Entry 3O0R (X-ray diffraction, 2.70 A resolution); this record covers chains B and C of the 4 polymer chains in the assembly.

Chain B:
Protein: Nitric oxide reductase subunit B
Organism: Pseudomonas aeruginosa
Notes: EC 1.7.99.7
UniProtKB: Q59647 (NORB_PSEAE); aligned to UniProt positions 1-465 over residues 1-465 (the alignment contains insertions or deletions, so no single offset holds)
Amino-acid sequence (465 residues; each row starts with the number of its first residue):
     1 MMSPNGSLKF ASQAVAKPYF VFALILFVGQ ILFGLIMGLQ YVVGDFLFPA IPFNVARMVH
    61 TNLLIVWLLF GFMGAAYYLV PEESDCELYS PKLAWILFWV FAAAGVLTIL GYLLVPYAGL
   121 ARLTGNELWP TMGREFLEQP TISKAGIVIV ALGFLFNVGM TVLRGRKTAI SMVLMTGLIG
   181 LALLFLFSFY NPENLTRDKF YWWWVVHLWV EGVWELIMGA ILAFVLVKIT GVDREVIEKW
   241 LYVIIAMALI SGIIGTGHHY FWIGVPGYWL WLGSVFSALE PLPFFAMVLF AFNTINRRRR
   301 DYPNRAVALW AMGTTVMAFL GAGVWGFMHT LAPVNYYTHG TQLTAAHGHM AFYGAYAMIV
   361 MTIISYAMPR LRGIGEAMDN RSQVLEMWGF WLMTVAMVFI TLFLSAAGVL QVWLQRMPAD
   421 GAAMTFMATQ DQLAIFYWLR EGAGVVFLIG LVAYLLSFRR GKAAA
Unresolved in the structure: 1-9, 459-465
Ion coordination: heme Fe site 1: His60, His349; Ca2+: Glu135 (together with heme) (shared with Gly71(C), Tyr73(C) of chain C); Fe ion: His207, Glu211, His258, His259 (together with oxygen atom); heme Fe site 2: His347 (together with oxygen atom)
Small-molecule neighbours:
  - heme c (HEC): Pro52, Phe53, Asn54, Met427
  - heme (HEM): Phe27, Gln30, Ile31, Gly34, Leu35, Met37, Gly38, Tyr41, Phe53, Arg57, His60, Thr61, Leu64, Glu135, Phe136, Thr344, Ala345, Gly348, His349, Phe352, Tyr353, Met397, Ile400, Arg440, Glu441, Gly444, Phe447
  - heme / oxygen atom: Glu135, Phe136, Trp202, Trp203, His207, Val210, Glu211, His258, His259, Ser277, Glu280, Pro281, Phe284, Ala322, Gly323, Gly326, Phe327, His329, Thr330, Asn335, Thr338, His339, Gly340, Thr344, His347, Gly348, Ala351, Phe352, Ala355, Tyr356
Curated features (UniProtKB/Swiss-Prot):
  - binding site (heme b): His60
  - binding site (Fe cation): His207, His258, His259
From the paper describing this entry:
  - contacts within the chain: Arg134-Asp198 (salt bridge) (from molecular simulation)
  - Ca2+ coordination: Glu135
  - Fe ion coordination: His259
  - Fe ion coordination: Glu211 (proposed by the authors, not directly observed)
  - conformationally variable residues (side-chain flip): Glu138 (from molecular simulation)

Chain C:
Protein: Nitric oxide reductase subunit C
Organism: Pseudomonas aeruginosa
Notes: EC 1.7.99.7
UniProtKB: Q59646 (NORC_PSEAE); residue numbers follow UniProt; this construct covers 1-146
Amino-acid sequence (146 residues; each row starts with the number of its first residue):
     1 MSETFTKGMA RNIYFGGSVF FILLFLALTY HTEKTLPERT NEAAMSAAVV RGKLVWEQNN
    61 CVGCHTLLGE GAYFAPELGN VVGRRGGEEG FNTFLQAWMK IQPLNVPGRR AMPQFHLSEG
   121 QVDDLAEFLK WSSKIDTNQW PPNKEG
Unresolved in the structure: 1-4
Covalent attachments: heme c (HEC) linked to Cys61, Cys64
Construct notes: conflict Lys100 (Asn in Q59646)
Ion coordination: heme c Fe: His65, Met112; Ca2+: Gly71, Tyr73 (together with heme) (shared with Glu135(B) of chain B)
Small-molecule neighbours:
  - heme c (HEC): Asn59, Asn60, His65, Phe74, Ala75, Pro76, Leu78, Val81, Arg84, Arg85, Phe94, Leu95, Trp98, Met99, Leu104, Arg109, Arg110, Ala111, Met112, Pro113, Phe115, Leu117, Leu125
  - heme (HEM): Gly71, Ala72, Tyr73, Phe74
Curated features (UniProtKB/Swiss-Prot):
  - binding site (heme c): Cys61, Cys64, His65
From the paper describing this entry:
  - contacts within the chain: Lys53-Glu57 (salt bridge) (from molecular simulation)

How chain B and chain C interact:
Residue-residue contacts - 142 pairs, chain B then chain C:
  Gln40(B) - Phe74(C)
  Tyr41(B) - Phe74(C)  hydrophobic
  Tyr41(B) - Arg110(C)  hydrogen bond (backbone-side chain)
  Gly44(B) - Gly108(C)  hydrogen bond (backbone-backbone)
  Gly44(B) - Arg109(C)
  Gly44(B) - Arg110(C)
  Gly44(B) - Ala111(C)  hydrogen bond (backbone-backbone)
  Asp45(B) - Pro107(C)
  Asp45(B) - Gly108(C)  hydrogen bond (side chain-backbone)
  Asp45(B) - Arg109(C)
  Phe48(B) - Pro103(C)  hydrophobic
  Phe48(B) - Ala111(C)  hydrophobic
  Phe48(B) - Met112(C)
  Phe48(B) - Pro113(C)  hydrophobic
  Phe53(B) - Gly63(C)
  Phe53(B) - Cys64(C)  hydrophobic
  Phe53(B) - Phe74(C)  hydrophobic
  Asn54(B) - Asn60(C)  hydrogen bond
  Asn54(B) - Gly63(C)
  Asn54(B) - Cys64(C)
  Arg57(B) - Gly63(C)
  Arg57(B) - Gly71(C)  hydrogen bond (side chain-backbone)
  Arg57(B) - Ala72(C)
  Met58(B) - Asn60(C)
  Tyr117(B) - Glu57(C)
  Tyr117(B) - Gln58(C)
  Tyr117(B) - Asn60(C)
  Ala118(B) - Gln58(C)  hydrogen bond (backbone-backbone)
  Ala118(B) - Asn59(C)
  Glu127(B) - Gln58(C)  hydrogen bond
  Met132(B) - Glu57(C)
  Gly133(B) - Glu57(C)
  Gly133(B) - Val62(C)
  Glu135(B) - Gly71(C)  hydrogen bond (side chain-backbone)
  Glu138(B) - Asn60(C)
  Thr176(B) - Tyr14(C)
  Asn191(B) - Lys53(C)  hydrogen bond
  Asn191(B) - Glu57(C)  hydrogen bond
  Pro192(B) - Lys53(C)  hydrogen bond (backbone-side chain)
  Glu193(B) - Val50(C)
  Glu193(B) - Lys53(C)
  Asn194(B) - Thr40(C)  hydrogen bond
  Asn194(B) - Glu42(C)  hydrogen bond
  Asn194(B) - Met45(C)
  Asn194(B) - Trp131(C)
  Leu195(B) - Lys53(C)
  Leu195(B) - Leu68(C)  hydrophobic
  Leu195(B) - Trp131(C)  hydrophobic
  Leu195(B) - Ser132(C)
  Leu195(B) - Ile135(C)  hydrophobic
  Thr196(B) - Leu36(C)
  Thr196(B) - Thr40(C)
  Thr196(B) - Ile135(C)
  Arg197(B) - Glu33(C)  salt bridge
  Arg197(B) - Glu42(C)  salt bridge
  Asp198(B) - Lys53(C)  salt bridge
  Lys199(B) - Leu67(C)  hydrogen bond (side chain-backbone)
  Lys199(B) - Glu70(C)  salt bridge
  Phe200(B) - Thr29(C)
  Tyr201(B) - Thr29(C)
  Tyr201(B) - Glu33(C)  hydrogen bond
  Trp203(B) - Glu70(C)  hydrogen bond
  Trp204(B) - Phe25(C)  hydrophobic
  Trp204(B) - Leu26(C)  hydrophobic
  Trp204(B) - Thr29(C)
  Leu216(B) - Tyr14(C)
  Glu235(B) - Lys7(C)  salt bridge
  Lys239(B) - Phe5(C)
  Lys239(B) - Lys7(C)
  Tyr242(B) - Arg11(C)
  Tyr242(B) - Tyr14(C)  hydrophobic
  Val243(B) - Phe5(C)  hydrophobic
  Ile245(B) - Tyr14(C)  hydrophobic
  Ala246(B) - Tyr14(C)  hydrophobic
  Leu249(B) - Tyr14(C)  hydrophobic
  Leu249(B) - Ser18(C)
  Ile250(B) - Gly17(C)
  Ile253(B) - Phe21(C)
  Ile253(B) - Phe25(C)  hydrophobic
  Ile254(B) - Phe21(C)  hydrophobic
  Ile254(B) - Leu24(C)  hydrophobic
  Thr256(B) - Phe25(C)
  Phe261(B) - Thr137(C)
  Phe261(B) - Asn138(C)  hydrogen bond (backbone-side chain)
  Trp262(B) - Thr137(C)  hydrogen bond (backbone-side chain)
  Trp262(B) - Asn138(C)
  Trp262(B) - Trp140(C)
  Ile263(B) - Leu68(C)
  Ile263(B) - Glu70(C)
  Ile263(B) - Ile135(C)
  Gly264(B) - Arg39(C)  hydrogen bond (backbone-side chain)
  Gly264(B) - Ile135(C)
  Gly264(B) - Asp136(C)
  Val265(B) - Thr32(C)
  Val265(B) - Arg39(C)  hydrogen bond (backbone-side chain)
  Val265(B) - Asn138(C)
  Pro266(B) - Thr32(C)
  Pro266(B) - Thr35(C)
  Pro266(B) - Arg39(C)
  Gly267(B) - Asn138(C)
  Tyr268(B) - Leu28(C)
  Tyr268(B) - His31(C)
  Tyr268(B) - Thr32(C)  hydrogen bond
  Trp269(B) - Phe25(C)  hydrophobic
  Trp269(B) - Leu28(C)  hydrophobic
  Trp269(B) - Thr32(C)  hydrogen bond
  Leu272(B) - Leu28(C)  hydrophobic
  Phe276(B) - Phe21(C)  hydrophobic
  Tyr336(B) - Gln139(C)  hydrogen bond (side chain-backbone)
  Tyr336(B) - Trp140(C)  hydrogen bond (backbone-side chain)
  Tyr336(B) - Pro141(C)
  Tyr336(B) - Pro142(C)
  Tyr337(B) - Pro142(C)  hydrophobic
  His339(B) - Leu68(C)  hydrogen bond (side chain-backbone)
  His339(B) - Gly69(C)  hydrogen bond (side chain-backbone)
  His339(B) - Glu70(C)
  His339(B) - Trp140(C)
  Gly340(B) - Gly69(C)
  Gly340(B) - Tyr73(C)
  Gln342(B) - Tyr73(C)
  Thr344(B) - Tyr73(C)
  Ala345(B) - Tyr73(C)  hydrophobic
  Gln415(B) - Asn143(C)  hydrogen bond (backbone-side chain)
  Gln415(B) - Gly146(C)  hydrogen bond (side chain-backbone)
  Arg416(B) - Trp140(C)
  Arg416(B) - Pro142(C)
  Arg416(B) - Asn143(C)  hydrogen bond (backbone-side chain)
  Arg416(B) - Gly146(C)  hydrogen bond (side chain-backbone)
  Pro418(B) - Asn143(C)  hydrogen bond (backbone-side chain)
  Asp420(B) - Asn143(C)
  Asp420(B) - Lys144(C)  hydrogen bond (side chain-backbone)
  Ala423(B) - Asn143(C)
  Met424(B) - Glu145(C)
  Thr425(B) - Glu145(C)
  Phe426(B) - Tyr73(C)
  Phe426(B) - Phe74(C)
  Phe426(B) - Ala75(C)
  Phe426(B) - Pro76(C)
  Met427(B) - Arg109(C)
  Met427(B) - Arg110(C)
  Gln430(B) - Arg110(C)
  Tyr437(B) - Arg110(C)
Interface residues without a listed pair, chain B (80 interface residues in all): Val43, Pro52, Ala121, Pro130, Leu208, His259, Tyr260, Leu270, Thr341
Interface residues without a listed pair, chain C (70 interface residues in all): Thr6, Ala10, Ile13, Ile22, Leu54, Thr66, Val106, Phe128
From the paper, about this interface:
  - pairs named by the authors: Asn54(B)-Asn60(C), Lys199(B)-Glu70(C), Gly340(B)-Gly69(C), Lys53(C)-Asp198(B) (salt bridge)

Overview:
80 residues of chain B and 70 residues of chain C are in contact; the contacts include 33 hydrogen bonds and 5
salt bridges. Polar contacts include Arg197(B)-Glu33(C), Arg197(B)-Glu42(C) and Asp198(B)-Lys53(C). The
authors report contacts between Asn54(B) and Asn60(C), Lys199(B) and Glu70(C) and Gly340(B) and Gly69(C); a
salt bridge between Lys53(C) and Asp198(B). The paper reports Fe ion coordination by His259(B) and Glu211(B);
Ca2+ coordination by Glu135(B).
Here chain B is Nitric oxide reductase subunit B and chain C is Nitric oxide reductase subunit C, both from
Pseudomonas aeruginosa. Entry 3O0R (Crystal structure of nitric oxide reductase from Pseudomonas aeruginosa in
complex with antibody fragment) was determined by X-ray diffraction.
